PDB entry 8SHC | electron microscopy, 3.00 A resolution | chains D and C

[Chain D (and C)]
Name: Pendrin
Source organism: Sus scrofa
Notes: chain C of this document is another copy of the same molecule, construct and numbering; everything in this record applies to it too
UniProtKB: A0A8D0Z6H8 (A0A8D0Z6H8_PIG); residues 1-780 here correspond to UniProt positions 6-785 (UniProt number = residue number + 5)
Sequence (780 residues; row label = number of the first residue in the row):
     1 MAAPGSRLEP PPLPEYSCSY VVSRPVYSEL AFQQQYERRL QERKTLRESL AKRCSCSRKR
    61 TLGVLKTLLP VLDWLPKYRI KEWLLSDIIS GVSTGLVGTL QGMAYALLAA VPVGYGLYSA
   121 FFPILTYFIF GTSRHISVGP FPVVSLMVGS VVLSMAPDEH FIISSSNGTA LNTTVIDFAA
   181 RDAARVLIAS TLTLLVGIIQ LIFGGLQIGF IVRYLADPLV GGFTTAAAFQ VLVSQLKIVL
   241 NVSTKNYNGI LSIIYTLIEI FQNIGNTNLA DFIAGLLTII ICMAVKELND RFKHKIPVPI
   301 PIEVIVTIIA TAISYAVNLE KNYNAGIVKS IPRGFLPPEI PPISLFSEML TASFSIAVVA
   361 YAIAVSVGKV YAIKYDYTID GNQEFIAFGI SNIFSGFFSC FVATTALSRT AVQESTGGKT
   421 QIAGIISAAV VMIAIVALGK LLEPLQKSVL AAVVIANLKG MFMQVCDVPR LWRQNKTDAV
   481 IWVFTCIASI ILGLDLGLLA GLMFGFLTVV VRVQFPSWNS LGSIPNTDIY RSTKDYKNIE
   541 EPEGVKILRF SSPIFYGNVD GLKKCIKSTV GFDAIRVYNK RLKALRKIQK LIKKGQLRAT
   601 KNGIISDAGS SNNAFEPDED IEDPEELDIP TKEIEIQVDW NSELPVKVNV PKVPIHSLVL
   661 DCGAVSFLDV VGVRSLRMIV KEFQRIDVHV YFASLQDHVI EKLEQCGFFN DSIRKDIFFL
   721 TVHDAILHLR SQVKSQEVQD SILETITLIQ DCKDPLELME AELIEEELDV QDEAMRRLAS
Unresolved in the structure: 1-16, 40-63, 165-175, 586-653, 733-780
Residues lining bound ligands:
  - Lauryl Maltose Neopentyl Glycol (AV0), molecule 1: Ser154, Asn248, Gly249, Ser347, Glu348, Leu350, Thr351, Phe354, Asp495, Leu496
  - Lauryl Maltose Neopentyl Glycol (AV0), molecule 2: Asn248, Gly249, Leu496, Leu499, Met503
  - Lauryl Maltose Neopentyl Glycol (AV0), molecule 3: Leu492, Leu496, Leu499, Ala500, Met503
  - LBN (1-palmitoyl-2-oleoyl-sn-glycero-3-phosphocholine), molecule 1: Leu125, Phe335, Leu336, Phe398
  - LBN, molecule 2: Leu194, Ile198, Ile340, Ile343, Ile393, Phe397
  - LBN, molecule 3: Leu206, Gln207, Ile208, Phe210, Tyr214, Phe354, Leu499, Leu502, Phe506
  - LBN, molecule 4: Leu251, Ile254, Tyr255, Ile258
  - LBN, molecule 5: Pro338, Ile393, Phe394, Phe397
  - LBN, molecule 6: Pro469, Trp472, Arg473, Ala479, Val480, Val483, Phe484, Ile487, Ala488, Ile491
  - LBN, molecule 7: Lys476, Thr477, Val480, Phe504, Leu507, Thr508, Val511
  - LBN, molecule 8: Leu507, Val511, Phe515, Pro516
  - NFL (2-{[3-(trifluoromethyl)phenyl]amino}nicotinic acid), molecule 1: Val97, Leu100, Gln101, Ala104, Tyr105, Ile300, Pro301, Ile302, Glu303, Val304, Ser408, Val412, Val453, Val454, Asn457
  - NFL, molecule 2: Phe141, Leu215, Val220, Phe223, Thr224, Val359, Ala362, Ile363, Ser366, Val367, Leu407, Met461
What the authors report for this chain:
  - binding site for NFL: Gln101, Tyr105, Thr224, Asn457
  - mutagenesis - Q101L (about 50%), Y105F, F141A, D376A, D376A/T378A, S408A, R409L, N457V, N475V, D560V: decreased catalytic activity
  - disease-associated variants - R409H: unchanged localization (citing earlier work)
  - disease-associated variants - Y105C, F141S, S408F, N457K (citing earlier work)
  - mutagenesis - H698A: unchanged catalytic activity
  - mutagenesis - K702E: decreased catalytic activity on HCO3-
  - mutagenesis - K702E: unchanged catalytic activity on I-

[Interface between chain D and chain C]
Contacting residue pairs (102; chain D residue first):
  Cys18(D) with Val26(C)
  Ser19(D) with Arg24(C); Leu727(C)
  Tyr20(D) with Val22(C); Ser23(C); Arg24(C), hydrogen bond (backbone-backbone); Asp528(C), hydrogen bond; His723(C); Asp724(C)
  Val21(D) with Val22(C); Ser23(C)
  Val22(D) with Tyr20(C); Val21(C); Val22(C); Asp528(C)
  Ser23(D) with Tyr20(C); Val21(C); Asn526(C)
  Arg24(D) with Ser19(C); Tyr20(C), hydrogen bond (backbone-backbone); Thr527(C); Asp528(C), salt bridge; Ile529(C)
  Val26(D) with Cys18(C)
  Phe32(D) with Arg531(C); Tyr536(C), hydrophobic
  Gln33(D) with Tyr536(C), hydrogen bond
  Tyr36(D) with Ile524(C)
  Glu37(D) with Tyr536(C)
  Arg38(D) with Asp535(C), salt bridge; Tyr536(C)
  Arg39(D) with Asp535(C), hydrogen bond (backbone-backbone); Lys537(C)
  Arg213(D) with Tyr556(C); Asp560(C)
  Tyr214(D) with Gln514(C), hydrogen bond
  Ala216(D) with Tyr556(C), hydrophobic
  Asp217(D) with Arg674(C), salt bridge
  Asp376(D) with Arg576(C), salt bridge; Asn579(C)
  Thr378(D) with Arg576(C)
  Arg470(D) with Arg674(C)
  Gln474(D) with Gln705(C); Cys706(C)
  Asn475(D) with Asp669(C); Val670(C); Lys702(C), hydrogen bond
  Asp478(D) with Val670(C)
  Met503(D) with Met503(C), hydrophobic
  Phe506(D) with Val510(C)
  Val510(D) with Phe506(C); Val510(C), hydrophobic
  Gln514(D) with Tyr214(C), hydrogen bond
  Ile524(D) with Tyr36(C)
  Asn526(D) with Ser23(C)
  Thr527(D) with Arg24(C)
  Asp528(D) with Tyr20(C), hydrogen bond; Val22(C); Arg24(C), salt bridge
  Ile529(D) with Arg24(C); Leu720(C), hydrophobic
  Arg531(D) with Phe32(C); Asp697(C), salt bridge; Leu720(C)
  Asp535(D) with Arg38(C), salt bridge; Arg39(C), hydrogen bond (backbone-backbone)
  Tyr536(D) with Phe32(C), hydrophobic; Gln33(C); Glu37(C); Arg38(C); Asp697(C), hydrogen bond
  Lys537(D) with Arg39(C)
  Arg549(D) with Gly663(C), hydrogen bond (side chain-backbone); Gln696(C)
  Ser551(D) with Ser666(C)
  Tyr556(D) with Arg213(C); Ala216(C), hydrophobic
  Asp560(D) with Arg213(C)
  Arg576(D) with Asp376(C), salt bridge; Thr378(C)
  Asn579(D) with Asp376(C)
  Gly663(D) with Arg549(C), hydrogen bond (backbone-side chain); Gly663(C); Ala664(C)
  Ala664(D) with Gly663(C)
  Ser666(D) with Ser551(C)
  Asp669(D) with Asn475(C)
  Val670(D) with Asn475(C); Asp478(C)
  Arg674(D) with Asp217(C), salt bridge; Arg470(C)
  Gln696(D) with Arg549(C)
  Asp697(D) with Arg531(C), salt bridge; Tyr536(C), hydrogen bond
  Lys702(D) with Asn475(C), hydrogen bond
  Gln705(D) with Gln474(C)
  Cys706(D) with Gln474(C)
  Leu720(D) with Ile529(C), hydrophobic; Arg531(C)
  His723(D) with Tyr20(C)
  Asp724(D) with Tyr20(C)
  Leu727(D) with Ser19(C)
Other interface residues (no listed pair), chain D (81 interface residues in all): Pro25, Tyr27, Glu29, Phe210, Leu471, Leu507, Val509, Val511, Arg512, Val513, Phe515, Ser517, Lys534, Asn538, Ser552, Pro553, Gly557, Gly561, Lys564, Phe667, Leu668, His698, Ser731
Other interface residues (no listed pair), chain C (81 interface residues in all): Pro25, Tyr27, Glu29, Phe210, Leu471, Leu507, Val509, Val511, Arg512, Val513, Phe515, Ser517, Lys534, Asn538, Ser552, Pro553, Gly557, Gly561, Lys564, Phe667, Leu668, His698, Ser731

[In short]
Chain D and chain C each contribute 81 residues to their interface, with 15 hydrogen bonds and 10 salt
bridges. Among the polar pairs are Arg24(D)-Asp528(C), Arg38(D)-Asp535(C) and Asp217(D)-Arg674(C). From the
paper: a binding site for NFL at Gln101(D), Tyr105(D) and Thr224(D) among others; Q101L, Y105F and F141A of
chain D, among others, reduce catalytic activity; 13 substitutions were tested in all.
Both chains are Pendrin (Sus scrofa). Entry 8SHC (Pendrin in complex with Niflumic acid) was determined by
electron microscopy (same publication as 8SGW, 8SH3, 8SIE and 8UUK).
